6D91 - chain A; structure by X-ray diffraction, 2.36 A resolution.

# Chain A
Name: Divalent metal cation transporter MntH
From: Deinococcus radiodurans R1
UniProt: Q9RTP8 (MNTH_DEIRA); residue numbers follow UniProt; this construct covers 35-436
Sequence (412 residues; each row starts with the number of its first residue):
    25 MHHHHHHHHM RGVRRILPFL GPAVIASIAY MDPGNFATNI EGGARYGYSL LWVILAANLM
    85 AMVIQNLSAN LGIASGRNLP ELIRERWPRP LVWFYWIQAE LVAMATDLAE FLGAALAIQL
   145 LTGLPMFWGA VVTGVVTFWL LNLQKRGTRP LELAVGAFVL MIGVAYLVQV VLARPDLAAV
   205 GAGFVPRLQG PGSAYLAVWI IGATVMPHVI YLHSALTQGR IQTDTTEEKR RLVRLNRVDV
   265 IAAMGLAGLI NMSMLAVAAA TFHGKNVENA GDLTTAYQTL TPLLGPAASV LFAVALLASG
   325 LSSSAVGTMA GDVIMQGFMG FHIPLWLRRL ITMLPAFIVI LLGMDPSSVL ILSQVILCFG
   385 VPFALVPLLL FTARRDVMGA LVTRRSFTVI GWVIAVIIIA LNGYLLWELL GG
Not modelled in the structure: 25-38
Construct notes: expression tag (25-34); engineered mutation Trp223 (Gly in Q9RTP8)
What the authors report for this chain:
  - contacts within the chain: Gly45-Glu176, Glu124-Arg352 (salt bridge), Asp131-Arg353 (salt bridge)
  - conformationally variable residues (helix shift): Pro386

# Overview
From the paper: conformational variability at Pro386; contacts within the chain involving Gly45, Glu176 and
Glu124 among others.
Chain A is Divalent metal cation transporter MntH (Deinococcus radiodurans R1); the structure, Crystal
structure of the Deinococcus radiodurans Nramp/MntH divalent transition metal transporter in the outward-open,
apo conformation, was determined by X-ray diffraction together with 6C3I and 6D9W from the same study.
